8GQW - chains A and B of the 3 polymer chains in the assembly; structure by X-ray diffraction, 2.48 A resolution.

# Chain A
Molecule: MHC class I antigen
Source organism: Sus scrofa
Reference sequence: E3WHS2 (E3WHS2_PIG); residues 1-275 here correspond to UniProt positions 25-299 (UniProt number = residue number + 24)
Chain sequence (275 residues; numbered 1 to 275; the number before each row is that of its first residue):
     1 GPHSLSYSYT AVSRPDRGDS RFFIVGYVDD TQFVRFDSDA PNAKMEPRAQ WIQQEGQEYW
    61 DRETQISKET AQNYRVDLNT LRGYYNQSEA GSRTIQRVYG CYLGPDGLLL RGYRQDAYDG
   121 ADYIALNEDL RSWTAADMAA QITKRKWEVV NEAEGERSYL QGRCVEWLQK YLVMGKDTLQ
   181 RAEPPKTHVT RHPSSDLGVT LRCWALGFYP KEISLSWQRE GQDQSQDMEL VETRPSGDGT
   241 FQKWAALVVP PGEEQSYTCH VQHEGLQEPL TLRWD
Disulfides: Cys101-Cys164, Cys203-Cys259
From the paper describing this entry:
  - specificity-determining residues: Arg62, Arg163, Trp167
  - binding site for Hu64: Tyr59, Thr143, Lys146, Trp147

# Chain B
Molecule: beta 2 microglobulin
Source organism: Sus scrofa
Reference sequence: Q07717 (B2MG_PIG); residues 1-98 here correspond to UniProt positions 21-118 (UniProt number = residue number + 20)
Chain sequence (98 residues; row label = number of the first residue in the row):
     1 VARPPKVQVY SRHPAENGKP NYLNCYVSGF HPPQIEIDLL KNGEKMNAEQ SDLSFSKDWS
    61 FYLLVHTEFT PNAVDQYSCR VKHVTLDKPK IVKWDRDH
Disulfides: Cys25-Cys79

# Interface between chain A and chain B
Pairs across the interface - 53 pairs, chain A then chain B:
  Ser8(A) - Phe55(B)
  Tyr9(A) - Phe55(B)
  Thr10(A) - Phe55(B)
  Thr10(A) - Phe61(B)
  Val25(A) - Asp52(B)
  Val25(A) - Leu53(B)
  Val25(A) - Ser54(B)
  Tyr27(A) - Ser54(B)  hydrogen bond
  Tyr27(A) - Tyr62(B)  hydrogen bond
  Gln32(A) - Asp52(B)  hydrogen bond
  Arg35(A) - Asp52(B)  salt bridge
  Arg48(A) - Asp52(B)  salt bridge
  Thr94(A) - His31(B)
  Gln96(A) - His31(B)  hydrogen bond
  Gln96(A) - Phe55(B)
  Gln96(A) - Trp59(B)  hydrogen bond (side chain-backbone)
  Gln96(A) - Phe61(B)
  Arg97(A) - Phe55(B)
  Val98(A) - Phe55(B)  hydrophobic
  Val98(A) - Trp59(B)  hydrophobic
  Gln115(A) - Lys57(B)  hydrogen bond
  Gln115(A) - Trp59(B)
  Asp116(A) - Trp59(B)
  Ala117(A) - Trp59(B)
  Asp119(A) - Val1(B)
  Asp119(A) - His31(B)
  Gly120(A) - Arg3(B)
  Gly120(A) - His31(B)
  Asp122(A) - Trp59(B)  hydrogen bond
  His192(A) - Asp97(B)  salt bridge
  Arg202(A) - Asp97(B)  hydrogen bond (side chain-backbone)
  Arg202(A) - His98(B)
  Trp204(A) - Asp97(B)
  Trp204(A) - His98(B)
  Leu206(A) - Pro14(B)
  Glu232(A) - Lys6(B)  salt bridge
  Glu232(A) - Gln8(B)  hydrogen bond (backbone-side chain)
  Glu232(A) - Ser28(B)
  Arg234(A) - Gln8(B)  hydrogen bond
  Arg234(A) - Tyr10(B)
  Arg234(A) - His98(B)  hydrogen bond
  Pro235(A) - Tyr10(B)  hydrogen bond (backbone-side chain)
  Pro235(A) - Asn24(B)
  Pro235(A) - Tyr26(B)  hydrophobic
  Ser236(A) - Arg12(B)  hydrogen bond (backbone-side chain)
  Ser236(A) - Asn24(B)  hydrogen bond (backbone-side chain)
  Gly237(A) - Arg12(B)  hydrogen bond (backbone-side chain)
  Gly237(A) - Leu64(B)
  Asp238(A) - Arg12(B)  salt bridge
  Gln242(A) - Tyr10(B)
  Gln242(A) - Ser11(B)  hydrogen bond (side chain-backbone)
  Gln242(A) - Arg12(B)  hydrogen bond (side chain-backbone)
  Trp244(A) - His98(B)
Interface residues without a listed pair, chain A (35 interface residues in all): Val12, Phe23, His188, Val231, Thr233
Interface residues without a listed pair, chain B (25 interface residues in all): Pro33, Arg96

# In short
35 residues of chain A face 25 of chain B across their interface; the contacts include 17 hydrogen bonds and 5
salt bridges. Polar pairs include Arg35(A)-Asp52(B), Arg48(A)-Asp52(B) and His192(A)-Asp97(B). The paper
reports a binding site for Hu64 at Tyr59(A), Thr143(A) and Lys146(A) among others; specificity determinants
Arg62(A), Arg163(A) and Trp167(A).
Chain A is MHC class I antigen and chain B is beta 2 microglobulin, both from Sus scrofa; the structure, The
Crystal Structures of a Swine SLA-2*HB01 Molecules Complexed with a CTL epitope from Asia1 serotype ..., was
determined by X-ray diffraction (same publication as 8GQV).
